Entry 6TWH (X-ray diffraction, 2.68 A resolution); this record covers chains E and F of the 6 polymer chains in the assembly.

Chain E:
Protein: Hemagglutinin
From: Influenza A virus (A/harbour seal/Germany/1/2014(H10N7))
UniProt: A0A0A7HR51 (A0A0A7HR51_9INFA); residues 1-323 here correspond to UniProt positions 10-332 (UniProt number = residue number + 9)
Sequence (325 residues; row label = number of the first residue in the row; numbers below 1 keep their minus sign (Asp-1 is residue -1)):
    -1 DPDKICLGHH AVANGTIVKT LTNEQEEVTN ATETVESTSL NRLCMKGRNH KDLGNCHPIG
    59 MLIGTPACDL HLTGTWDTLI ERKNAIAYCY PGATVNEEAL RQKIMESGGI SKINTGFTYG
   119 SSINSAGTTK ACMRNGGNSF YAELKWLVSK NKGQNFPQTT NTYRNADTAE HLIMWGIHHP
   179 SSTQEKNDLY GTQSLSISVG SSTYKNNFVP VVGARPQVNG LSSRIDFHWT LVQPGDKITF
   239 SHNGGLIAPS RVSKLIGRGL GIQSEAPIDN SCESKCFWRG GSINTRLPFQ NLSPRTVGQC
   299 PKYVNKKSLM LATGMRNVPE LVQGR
Unresolved in the structure: 321-323
Sequence notes: expression tag (-1 to 0); engineered mutation Ser221 (Gly230 in A0A0A7HR51)
Cystine bridges: Cys42-Cys270, Cys54-Cys66, Cys87-Cys130, Cys274-Cys298
Ion coordination: Ca2+: Glu104 (together with N-acetylglucosamine) (shared with 1 residue of chain B; Glu64(F) of chain F)

Chain F:
Protein: Hemagglutinin HA2
From: Influenza A virus (A/harbour seal/Germany/1/2014(H10N7))
UniProt: A0A0A7HR51 (A0A0A7HR51_9INFA); residues 1-176 here correspond to UniProt positions 333-508 (UniProt number = residue number + 332)
Sequence (177 residues; each row starts with the number of its first residue):
     1 GLFGAIAGFI ENGWEGMVDG WYGFRHQNAQ GTGQAADYKS TQAAIDQITG KLNRIIKKTN
    61 TEFESIESEF SEIDHQIGNV INWTKDSITD IWTYQAELLV AMENQHTIDM ADSEMLNLYE
   121 RVRKQLRQNA EEDGKGCFEI YHACDDSCME SIRNNTYDHS QYREEALLNR LNINPVK
Unresolved in the structure: 173-177
Sequence notes: expression tag (177)
Cystine bridges: Cys144-Cys148
Glycans and other covalent adducts: N-acetylglucosamine (NAG) linked to Asn82, Asn154
Ion coordination: Ca2+: Glu64 (together with N-acetylglucosamine) (shared with 1 residue of chain B; Glu104(E) of chain E)

Chain E / chain F interface:
Disulfides between the chains: Cys4(E)-Cys137(F)
Contacting residue pairs (145; chain E residue first):
  Pro0(E) with Ile140(F)
  Asp1(E) with Gln27(F); Asn28(F); Ala29(F); Glu139(F); Ile140(F), hydrogen bond (backbone-backbone); His142(F); Ala143(F); Cys144(F), hydrogen bond (side chain-backbone)
  Lys2(E) with His26(F); Gln27(F), hydrogen bond (backbone-backbone); Asp133(F), salt bridge; Cys137(F); Phe138(F); Met149(F)
  Ile3(E) with Phe24(F), hydrophobic; Arg25(F); Cys137(F); Phe138(F), hydrogen bond (backbone-backbone); Ile152(F), hydrophobic
  Cys4(E) with Trp14(F); Phe24(F); Arg25(F), hydrogen bond (backbone-backbone); Gly136(F); Cys137(F), disulfide
  Leu5(E) with Ile10(F); Trp14(F); Gly23(F); Phe24(F), hydrophobic; Leu118(F), hydrophobic; Tyr119(F); Gly136(F), hydrogen bond (backbone-backbone)
  Gly6(E) with Trp14(F); Met17(F); Tyr22(F); Gly23(F), hydrogen bond (backbone-backbone); Met115(F)
  His7(E) with Ile6(F); Ile10(F); Asn12(F); Gly13(F); Trp14(F), hydrogen bond (backbone-backbone); Met17(F); Trp21(F); Tyr22(F); Met115(F)
  His8(E) with Gly13(F); Trp14(F); Met17(F); Gly20(F); Trp21(F), hydrogen bond (backbone-backbone)
  Ala9(E) with Gly13(F); Trp14(F); Glu15(F)
  Ala11(E) with Glu15(F)
  Val16(E) with Asn104(F)
  Lys17(E) with Ala101(F); Asn104(F), hydrogen bond (backbone-side chain)
  Thr18(E) with Ala101(F); Gln105(F), hydrogen bond; Ile108(F)
  Leu19(E) with Ala101(F); Met102(F); Gln105(F)
  Thr20(E) with Gln105(F), hydrogen bond
  Glu24(E) with Ile108(F)
  Thr30(E) with Leu52(F)
  Thr32(E) with Val100(F)
  Glu79(E) with Phe70(F)
  Arg80(E) with Phe70(F)
  Lys81(E) with Phe70(F)
  Glu96(E) with Ser68(F); Ser71(F)
  Arg99(E) with Ser68(F)
  Glu104(E) with Glu64(F)
  Arg256(E) with Glu64(F), salt bridge
  Leu258(E) with Glu62(F)
  Gln261(E) with Glu67(F); Ser68(F), hydrogen bond; Glu69(F), hydrogen bond (side chain-backbone); Phe70(F)
  Ser262(E) with Phe70(F)
  Arg277(E) with Glu69(F), salt bridge; Phe70(F)
  Arg284(E) with Ile56(F); Lys57(F)
  Pro286(E) with Ile55(F); Lys57(F)
  Phe287(E) with Ala96(F), hydrophobic
  Pro292(E) with Lys85(F)
  Arg293(E) with Glu67(F); Ser68(F); Glu69(F), salt bridge
  Val295(E) with Phe63(F); Glu64(F); Ser65(F)
  Gly296(E) with Thr61(F); Glu62(F); Phe63(F), hydrogen bond (backbone-backbone)
  Gln297(E) with Lys58(F), hydrogen bond (backbone-side chain); Thr59(F); Asn60(F); Thr61(F); Glu62(F)
  Cys298(E) with Lys58(F)
  Pro299(E) with Lys58(F)
  Lys300(E) with Phe63(F); Trp92(F)
  Tyr301(E) with Thr89(F); Trp92(F)
  Val302(E) with Trp92(F); Thr93(F)
  Asn303(E) with Thr89(F); Thr93(F), hydrogen bond (backbone-side chain)
  Lys304(E) with Glu97(F), salt bridge
  Leu307(E) with Ala96(F); Glu97(F)
  Met308(E) with Val100(F); Asn104(F), hydrogen bond (backbone-side chain)
  Leu309(E) with Leu52(F), hydrophobic; Ile55(F), hydrophobic; Glu103(F); Asn104(F)
  Ala310(E) with Asn104(F), hydrogen bond (backbone-side chain); Thr107(F)
  Thr311(E) with Trp21(F); Ile48(F)
  Gly312(E) with Trp21(F); Ile48(F)
  Met313(E) with Ile6(F), hydrophobic; Trp21(F), hydrophobic; Tyr22(F), hydrophobic; Ala111(F), hydrophobic
  Arg314(E) with Gly1(F); Ile108(F)
  Val316(E) with Ala7(F), hydrophobic; Glu11(F); Asn12(F); Gly13(F), hydrogen bond (backbone-backbone)
  Pro317(E) with Asn12(F); Glu15(F)
  Glu318(E) with Asn12(F); Gly13(F); Trp14(F); Glu15(F), hydrogen bond (backbone-side chain)
Also at the interface, not in a pair above, chain E (62 interface residues in all): Val10, Val26, Gln100, Glu263, Lys273, Leu285
Also at the interface, not in a pair above, chain F (72 interface residues in all): Ile73, Leu98, Leu99, Val122, Leu126

Overview:
62 residues of chain E face 72 of chain F across their interface; the contacts include 1 disulfide bond, 21
hydrogen bonds and 5 salt bridges. Polar contacts include Lys2(E)-Asp133(F), Arg256(E)-Glu64(F) and
Arg277(E)-Glu69(F). N-acetylglucosamine is covalently linked to Asn82(F) and Asn154(F).
Chain E is Hemagglutinin and chain F is Hemagglutinin HA2, both from Influenza A virus (A/harbour
seal/Germany/1/2014(H10N7)); the structure, Crystal structure of the haemagglutinin mutant (Gln226Leu,
Gly228Ser) from an H10N7 seal influenza virus isolated in ..., was determined by X-ray diffraction, deposited
together with 6TJW, 6TJY, 6TVA, 6TVB, 6TVC, 6TVD and 9 further entries.
